6NJI - chain A; structure by X-ray diffraction, 2.45 A resolution.

== Chain A ==
Molecule: cAMP-specific 3', 5'-cyclic phosphodiesterase 4D
Organism: Homo sapiens
Notes: EC 3.1.4.53
Reference sequence: Q08499 (PDE4D_HUMAN), isoform Q08499-11; the construct has insertions or renumbered stretches relative to UniProt, so the offset changes along the chain: 244-582 = UniProt 319-657; 593-606 = UniProt 265-278
Amino-acid sequence (370 residues; numbered 243 to 612; the number before each row is that of its first residue):
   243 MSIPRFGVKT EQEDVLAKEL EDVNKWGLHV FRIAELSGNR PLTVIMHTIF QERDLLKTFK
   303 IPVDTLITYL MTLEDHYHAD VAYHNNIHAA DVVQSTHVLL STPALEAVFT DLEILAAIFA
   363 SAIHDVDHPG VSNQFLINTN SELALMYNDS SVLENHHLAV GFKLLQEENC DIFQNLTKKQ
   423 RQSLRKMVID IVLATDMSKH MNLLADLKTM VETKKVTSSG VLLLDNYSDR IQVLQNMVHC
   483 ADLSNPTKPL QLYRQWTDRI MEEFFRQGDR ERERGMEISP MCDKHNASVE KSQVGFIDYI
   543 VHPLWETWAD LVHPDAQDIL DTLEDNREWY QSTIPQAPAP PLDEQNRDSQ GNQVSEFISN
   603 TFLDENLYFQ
Disordered / not traced: 243-252, 579-593, 607-612
Differences from the reference sequence: expression tag (243, 607-612); engineered mutation Ala579 (Ser654 in Q08499), Ala581 (Ser656 in Q08499); linker (583-592)
Bound ions: Zn2+: His330, His366, Asp367, Asp484; Mg2+ near Asp367 (its only coordinating residue here)
Ligand contacts: KR4 (2-(4-{[4-(3-chlorophenyl)-6-ethyl-1,3,5-triazin-2-yl]amino}phenyl)ethan-1-ol): Tyr325, His326, Ser374, Met439, Leu485, Asn487, Tyr495, Trp498, Thr499, Ile502, Met503, Phe506, Met523, Ser534, Gln535, Phe538, Phe599, Ile600, Thr603, Phe604
Reported in the primary citation:
  - specificity-determining residues: Phe599

== In short ==
Chain A binds compound KR4. The Zn2+ site is built by His330, His366, Asp367 and Asp484. From the paper: the
specificity determinant Phe599.
Chain A is cAMP-specific 3', 5'-cyclic phosphodiesterase 4D (Homo sapiens); the structure, Crystal Structure
of the PDE4D Catalytic Domain and UCR2 Regulatory Helix with T-49, was determined by X-ray diffraction
together with 6NJH and 6NJJ from the same study.
